6A5O - chains N and e of the 23 polymer chains in the assembly; structure by electron microscopy, 9.90 A resolution (very low resolution: no residue pairs are listed; an interface is given only as per-side residue counts).

Chain N:
Molecule: 198-nt DNA strand
Sequence (198 nucleotides; each row starts with the number of its first residue; numbers below 1 keep their minus sign (DG-125 is residue -125)):
  -125 GCTTACGTCA GTCTGGCCAT CTTTGTGTTT GGTGTGTTTG GGTGGTGGCC GTTTTCGTTG
   -65 TTTTTTTCTG TCTCGTGCCT GGTGTCTTGG GTGTAATCCC CTTGGCGGTT AAAACGCGGG
    -5 GGACAGCGCG TACGTGCGTT TAAGCGGTGC TAGAGCTGTC TACGACCAAT TGAGCGGCCT
    55 CGGCACCGGG ATTCTGAT
Unresolved in the structure: -125 to -106, -93 to -85

Chain e:
Molecule: Histone H3.3
From: Homo sapiens
UniProtKB: P84243 (H33_HUMAN); residues 0-135 here correspond to UniProt positions 1-136 (UniProt number = residue number + 1)
Amino-acid sequence (139 residues; each row starts with the number of its first residue; numbers below 1 keep their minus sign (Gly-3 is residue -3)):
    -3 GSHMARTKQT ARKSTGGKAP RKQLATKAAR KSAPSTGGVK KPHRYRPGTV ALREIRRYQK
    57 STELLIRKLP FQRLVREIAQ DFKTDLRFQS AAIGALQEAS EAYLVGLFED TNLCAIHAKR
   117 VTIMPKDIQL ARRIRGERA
Unresolved in the structure: -3 to 38
Differences from the reference sequence: expression tag (-3 to -1)

Interface between chain N and chain e:
At this resolution (10 A) residue pairs are not listed: 13 residues of chain N and 16 of chain e lie at the interface.

Summary:
13 residues of chain N and 16 residues of chain e are in contact.
Chain N is a 198-nt DNA strand and chain e is Histone H3.3 (Homo sapiens); the structure, RNA polymerase II
elongation complex stalled at SHL(-6) of the nucleosome, was determined by electron microscopy (same
publication as 6A5L, 6A5P, 6A5R, 6A5T, 6A5U and 6INQ).
